PDB entry 6VJ8 | X-ray diffraction, 2.30 A resolution | chains A and B

[Chain A]
Name: Rhomboid family intramembrane serine protease GlpG
Organism: Escherichia coli
Reference sequence: A0A4Q6HQV3 (A0A4Q6HQV3_ECOLX); residues 87-276 here correspond to UniProt positions 61-250 (UniProt number = residue number - 26)
Amino-acid sequence (194 residues; numbered 83 to 276; the number before each row is that of its first residue):
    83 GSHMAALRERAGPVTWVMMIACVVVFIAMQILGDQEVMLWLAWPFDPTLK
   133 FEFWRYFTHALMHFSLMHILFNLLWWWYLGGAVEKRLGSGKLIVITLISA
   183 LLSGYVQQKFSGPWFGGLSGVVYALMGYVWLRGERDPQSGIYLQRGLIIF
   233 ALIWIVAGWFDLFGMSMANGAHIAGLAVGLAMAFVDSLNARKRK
Unresolved in the structure: 83-92, 272-276
Sequence notes: expression tag (83-86)
From the paper describing this entry:
  - binding site for Peptide chloromethylketone inhibitor (chain B): Ser201
  - catalytic residues: Ser201
  - conformationally variable residues: His254

[Chain B]
Name: Peptide chloromethylketone inhibitor
Amino-acid sequence (5 residues; each row starts with the number of its first residue):
   497 XVRMX
Modified / non-standard residues: ACE (acetyl group) at position 497; QZA ((2R,3S)-3-amino-1-chlorobutan-2-ol) at position 501

[How chain A and chain B interact]
Pairs across the interface (28; chain A residue first):
  Met120(A) - Val498(B)  hydrophobic
  Phe146(A) - Val498(B)  hydrophobic
  Phe146(A) - Arg499(B)
  His150(A) - Met500(B)
  His150(A) - QZA_501(B)  hydrogen bond (side chain-backbone)
  Asn154(A) - QZA_501(B)  hydrogen bond (side chain-backbone)
  Gln189(A) - Arg499(B)
  Ser193(A) - Arg499(B)
  Trp196(A) - Val498(B)
  Trp196(A) - Arg499(B)
  Phe197(A) - Arg499(B)
  Gly198(A) - Arg499(B)  hydrogen bond (backbone-backbone)
  Gly198(A) - Met500(B)
  Gly198(A) - QZA_501(B)
  Gly199(A) - QZA_501(B)
  Leu200(A) - QZA_501(B)  hydrogen bond (backbone-backbone)
  Ser201(A) - QZA_501(B)  hydrogen bond (side chain-backbone)
  Met247(A) - Val498(B)
  Met247(A) - Met500(B)  hydrophobic
  Ser248(A) - Arg499(B)
  Ser248(A) - Met500(B)  hydrogen bond (backbone-backbone)
  Met249(A) - Arg499(B)  hydrogen bond (backbone-side chain)
  Met249(A) - Met500(B)
  Met249(A) - QZA_501(B)
  Ala250(A) - Arg499(B)
  Ala250(A) - Met500(B)  hydrogen bond (backbone-backbone)
  Ala250(A) - QZA_501(B)
  His254(A) - QZA_501(B)
Also at the interface, not in a pair above, chain A (21 interface residues in all): Ser147, Trp236, Phe245, Ala253
Also at the interface, not in a pair above, chain B (5 interface residues in all): ACE_497
From the paper, about this interface:
  - interface residues, chain A: Ser201(A)

[In short]
Chain A and chain B form an interface of 21 and 5 residues respectively; the contacts include 8 hydrogen
bonds. Polar contacts include His150(A)-QZA_501(B), Asn154(A)-QZA_501(B) and Ser201(A)-QZA_501(B). The paper
reports the catalytic residue Ser201(A); a binding site for Peptide chloromethylketone inhibitor (chain B) at
Ser201(A).
Chain A is Rhomboid family intramembrane serine protease GlpG (Escherichia coli) and chain B is Peptide
chloromethylketone inhibitor; the structure, Crystal structure of GlpG in complex with peptide
chloromethylketone inhibitor, was determined by X-ray diffraction together with 6VJ9, 6XRO and 6XRP from the
same study.
